PDB entry 6PCZ | X-ray diffraction, 1.44 A resolution | chain A

# Chain A
Name: Cellulose biosynthesis protein BcsG
From: Escherichia coli (strain K12)
UniProtKB: P37659 (BCSG_ECOLI); residues 164-559 here = UniProt positions 164-559
Sequence (417 residues; row label = number of the first residue in the row):
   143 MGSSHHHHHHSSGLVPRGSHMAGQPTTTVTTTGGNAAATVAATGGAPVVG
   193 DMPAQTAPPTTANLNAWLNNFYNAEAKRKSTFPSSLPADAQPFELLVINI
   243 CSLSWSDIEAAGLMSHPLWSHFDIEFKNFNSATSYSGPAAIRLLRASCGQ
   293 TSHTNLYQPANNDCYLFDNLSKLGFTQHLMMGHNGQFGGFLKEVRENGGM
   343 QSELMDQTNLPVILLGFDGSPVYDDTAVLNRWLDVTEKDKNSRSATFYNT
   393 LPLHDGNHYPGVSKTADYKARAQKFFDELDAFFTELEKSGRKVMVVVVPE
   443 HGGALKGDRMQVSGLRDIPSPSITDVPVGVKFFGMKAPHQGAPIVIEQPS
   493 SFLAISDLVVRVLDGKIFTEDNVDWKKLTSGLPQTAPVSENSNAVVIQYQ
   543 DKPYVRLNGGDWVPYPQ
Unresolved in the structure: 143-196
Sequence notes: initiating methionine (143); expression tag (144-163)
Modified positions: Mse143, Mse163, Mse194 (selenomethionine); Mse256, Mse322, Mse323, Mse342, Mse347, Mse436, Mse452, Mse477 (selenomethionine; parent Met)
Disulfides: Cys290-Cys306
Bound ions: Zn2+: Cys243, Ser278, Glu442, His443; Mg2+: Thr378, Asp381, Asn383
What the authors report for this chain:
  - Zn2+ coordination: Cys243, Glu442, His443
  - catalytic residues: Ser278
  - post-translational modification sites: Ser278
  - catalytic residues: His396 (by similarity / conservation)
  - catalytic residues: Tyr277 (proposed by the authors, not directly observed)
  - contacts within the chain: Cys290-Cys306

# Summary
Cys243, Ser278, Glu442 and His443 coordinate Zn2+. Thr378, Asp381 and Asn383 form the Mg2+ site. The paper
reports catalytic residues Ser278, His396 and Tyr277; Zn2+ coordination by Cys243, Glu442 and His443.
Chain A is Cellulose biosynthesis protein BcsG (Escherichia coli (strain K12)); the structure, Crystal
structure of the bacterial cellulose synthase subunit G (BcsG) catalytic domain from Escherichia coli,
selenomethionine ..., was determined by X-ray diffraction together with 6PD0 from the same study.
